Entry 6VY9 (X-ray diffraction, 3.19 A resolution); this record covers chains G and D of the 4 polymer chains in the assembly.

== Chain G (and D) ==
Molecule: Deoxybrevianamide E synthase notF
Organism: Aspergillus sp
Notes: EC 2.5.1.109; chain D of this document is another copy of the same molecule, construct and numbering; everything in this record applies to it too
Reference sequence: E0Y3X1 (NOTF_ASPSM); residues 1-452 here = UniProt positions 1-452
Sequence (472 residues; numbered -19 to 452; the number before each row is that of its first residue; numbers below 1 keep their minus sign (Met-19 is residue -19)):
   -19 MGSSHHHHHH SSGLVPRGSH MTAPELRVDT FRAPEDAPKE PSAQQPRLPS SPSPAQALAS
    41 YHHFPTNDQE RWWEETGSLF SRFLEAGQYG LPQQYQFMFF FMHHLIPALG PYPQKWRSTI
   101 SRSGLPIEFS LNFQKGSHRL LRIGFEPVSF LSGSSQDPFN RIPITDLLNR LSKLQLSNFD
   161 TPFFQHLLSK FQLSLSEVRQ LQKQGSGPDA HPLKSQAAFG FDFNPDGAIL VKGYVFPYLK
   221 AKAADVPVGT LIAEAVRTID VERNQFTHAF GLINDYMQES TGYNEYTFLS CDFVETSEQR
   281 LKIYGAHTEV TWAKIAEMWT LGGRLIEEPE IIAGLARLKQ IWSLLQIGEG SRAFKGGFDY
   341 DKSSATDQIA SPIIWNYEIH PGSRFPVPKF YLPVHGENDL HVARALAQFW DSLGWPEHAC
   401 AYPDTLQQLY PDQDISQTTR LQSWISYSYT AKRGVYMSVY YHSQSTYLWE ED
Unresolved in the structure: -19 to 30, 331-350, 447-452
Construct notes: initiating methionine (-19); expression tag (-18 to 0)
Curated features (UniProtKB/Swiss-Prot):
  - binding site (brevianamide F): Glu108
  - binding site (dimethylallyl diphosphate): Arg122, Lys212, Tyr214, Lys282, Tyr284, Tyr371, Tyr436, Tyr440
  - site: Gly124 (Required for regioselectivity)
From the paper describing this entry:
  - mutagenesis - L193A: abolished expression

== Interface between chain G and chain D ==
Contacting residue pairs - 40 pairs, chain G then chain D:
  Ala37(G) - Gln76(D)  hydrogen bond (backbone-side chain)
  Leu38(G) - Tyr75(D)
  Leu38(G) - Phe79(D)
  Tyr41(G) - Gln76(D)
  Tyr41(G) - Phe79(D)
  Tyr41(G) - Phe80(D)  hydrophobic
  Tyr41(G) - His84(D)
  Tyr41(G) - Leu154(D)
  Tyr41(G) - Gly207(D)  hydrogen bond (side chain-backbone)
  Tyr41(G) - Ala208(D)  hydrogen bond (side chain-backbone)
  Tyr41(G) - Ile209(D)  hydrogen bond (side chain-backbone)
  His42(G) - Phe79(D)
  His42(G) - Leu154(D)
  His43(G) - Lys153(D)
  His43(G) - Leu154(D)
  Leu71(G) - Leu71(D)  hydrophobic
  Pro72(G) - Leu71(D)  hydrophobic
  Pro72(G) - Tyr75(D)
  Tyr75(G) - Leu38(D)
  Tyr75(G) - Pro72(D)
  Tyr75(G) - Tyr75(D)  hydrophobic
  Gln76(G) - Ala37(D)  hydrogen bond (side chain-backbone)
  Phe79(G) - Leu38(D)
  Phe79(G) - Tyr41(D)
  Phe79(G) - His42(D)
  Phe79(G) - Phe79(D)  hydrophobic
  Phe79(G) - Met82(D)  hydrophobic
  Phe79(G) - His83(D)
  Phe80(G) - Tyr41(D)  hydrophobic
  Met82(G) - Phe79(D)  hydrophobic
  His83(G) - Phe79(D)
  His83(G) - His83(D)  hydrogen bond
  His84(G) - Tyr41(D)
  Lys153(G) - His43(D)
  Leu154(G) - Tyr41(D)
  Leu154(G) - His42(D)
  Leu154(G) - His43(D)
  Gly207(G) - Tyr41(D)  hydrogen bond (backbone-side chain)
  Ala208(G) - Tyr41(D)  hydrogen bond (backbone-side chain)
  Ile209(G) - Tyr41(D)  hydrogen bond (backbone-side chain)
Also at the interface, not in a pair above, chain G (20 interface residues in all): Ser40
Also at the interface, not in a pair above, chain D (22 interface residues in all): Ser40, Phe77, Gln155

== In short ==
The interface between chain G and chain D involves 20 residues on one side and 22 on the other, with 9
hydrogen bonds. Polar contacts include Ala37(G)-Gln76(D), Tyr41(G)-Gly207(D) and Tyr41(G)-Ala208(D). Curated
annotation (UniProt) lists brevianamide F-binding residue Glu108(G) and 8 dimethylallyl diphosphate-binding
residues on chain G. The paper reports that L193A of chain G abolishes expression.
Chain G and chain D are both Deoxybrevianamide E synthase notF (Aspergillus sp); the structure, Crystal
structure of NotF prenyltransferase, was determined by X-ray diffraction, deposited together with 6VYA.
